5YEG - chains A and C of the 3 polymer chains in the assembly; structure by X-ray diffraction, 2.00 A resolution.

== Chain A ==
Molecule: Transcriptional repressor CTCF
Organism: Homo sapiens
UniProtKB: P49711 (CTCF_HUMAN); numbering as in UniProt (aligned over 349-490)
Sequence (142 residues; each row starts with the number of its first residue):
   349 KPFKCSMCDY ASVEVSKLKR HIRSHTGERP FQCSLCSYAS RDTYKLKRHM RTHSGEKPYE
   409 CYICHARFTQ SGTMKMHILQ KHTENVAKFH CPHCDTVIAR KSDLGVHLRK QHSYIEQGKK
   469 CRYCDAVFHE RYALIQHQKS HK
Unresolved in the structure: 349, 488-490
Bound ions: Zn2+ site 1: Cys353, Cys356, His369, His373; Zn2+ site 2: Cys381, Cys384, His397, His401; Zn2+ site 3: Cys409, Cys412, His425, His430; Zn2+ site 4: Cys439, Cys442, His455, His460; Zn2+ site 5: Cys469, Cys472, His485
Reported in the primary citation:
  - binding site for the 20-nt DNA strand (chain C): Glu362, Lys365, Arg368, Tyr392, Lys393, Arg396, Gln418, Thr421, Arg448, Asp451
  - specificity-determining residues: Gln418 (proposed by the authors, not directly observed)
  - mutagenesis - Q418A: decreased binding to DNA probe
  - mutagenesis - K365A, R368A, R396A: decreased binding to DNA
  - mutagenesis - K365A, R368A, R396A, Q418A: decreased binding to the 20-nt DNA strand (chain C)
  - binding site for the 21-nt DNA strand: Lys365, Tyr392

== Chain C ==
Molecule: 20-nt DNA strand
Sequence (20 nucleotides; numbered 1 to 20; the number before each row is that of its first residue):
     1 ACTTTAACCA GCAGAGGGCG

== How chain A and chain C interact ==
Contacting residue pairs - 44 pairs, chain A then chain C:
  Tyr358(A) - DG16(C)  phosphate contact
  Tyr358(A) - DG17(C)  phosphate contact
  Ala359(A) - DG17(C)  phosphate contact
  Glu362(A) - DC19(C)  hydrogen bond to the base
  Lys365(A) - DG18(C)  hydrogen bond to the base
  Lys365(A) - DC19(C)  base contact
  Arg368(A) - DG16(C)  base contact
  Arg368(A) - DG17(C)  hydrogen bond to the base
  His369(A) - DG16(C)  salt bridge to the phosphate
  Ser372(A) - DA15(C)  hydrogen bond to the phosphate
  Arg377(A) - DG14(C)  salt bridge to the phosphate
  Tyr386(A) - DA13(C)  sugar contact
  Tyr386(A) - DG14(C)  hydrogen bond to the phosphate
  Arg389(A) - DG14(C)  salt bridge to the phosphate
  Arg389(A) - DA15(C)  salt bridge to the phosphate
  Tyr392(A) - DA15(C)  base contact
  Lys393(A) - DG14(C)  base contact
  Lys393(A) - DA15(C)  salt bridge to the phosphate
  Arg396(A) - DA13(C)  hydrogen bond to the base
  Arg396(A) - DG14(C)  hydrogen bond to the base
  His397(A) - DA13(C)  salt bridge to the phosphate
  Thr400(A) - DC12(C)  phosphate contact
  Phe416(A) - DG11(C)  phosphate contact
  Gln418(A) - DC12(C)  base contact
  Gln418(A) - DA13(C)  hydrogen bond to the base
  Thr421(A) - DA10(C)  sugar contact
  Thr421(A) - DG11(C)  base contact
  Thr421(A) - DC12(C)  hydrogen bond to the base
  His425(A) - DA10(C)  salt bridge to the phosphate
  Gln428(A) - DC9(C)  phosphate contact
  Lys429(A) - DC9(C)  salt bridge to the phosphate
  Thr444(A) - DA7(C)  phosphate contact
  Ile446(A) - DA7(C)  phosphate contact
  Ile446(A) - DC8(C)  phosphate contact
  Ala447(A) - DC8(C)  hydrogen bond to the phosphate
  Arg448(A) - DA10(C)  hydrogen bond to the base
  Arg448(A) - DG11(C)  hydrogen bond to the base
  Asp451(A) - DC8(C)  base contact
  Asp451(A) - DC9(C)  hydrogen bond to the base
  His455(A) - DA7(C)  salt bridge to the phosphate
  Lys458(A) - DA6(C)  phosphate contact
  Gln459(A) - DA6(C)  hydrogen bond to the phosphate
  Arg479(A) - DT5(C)  salt bridge to the phosphate
  Arg479(A) - DA6(C)  salt bridge to the phosphate
Also at the interface, not in a pair above, chain A (33 interface residues in all): Arg415, Thr417, Ile483

== Summary ==
33 residues of chain A face 15 of chain C across their interface; the contacts include 14 hydrogen bonds and
11 salt bridges. Polar contacts include Glu362(A)-DC19(C), Lys365(A)-DG18(C) and Arg368(A)-DG17(C). From the
paper: a binding site for the 20-nt DNA strand (chain C) at Glu362(A), Lys365(A) and Arg368(A) among others;
K365A, R368A and R396A of chain A, among others, reduce binding to the 20-nt DNA strand (chain C).
Here chain A is Transcriptional repressor CTCF (Homo sapiens) and chain C is a 20-nt DNA strand. Entry 5YEG
(Crystal structure of CTCF ZFs4-8-Hs5-1a complex) was determined by X-ray diffraction together with 5YEF, 5YEH
and 5YEL from the same study.
